PDB entry 4F7T | X-ray diffraction, 1.70 A resolution | chains A and C of the 3 polymer chains in the assembly

[Chain A]
Name: HLA class I histocompatibility antigen, A-24 alpha chain
Organism: Homo sapiens
UniProt: P05534 (1A24_HUMAN); residues 1-274 here correspond to UniProt positions 25-298 (UniProt number = residue number + 24)
Sequence (275 residues; numbered 0 to 274; the number before each row is that of its first residue; numbering starts at 0):
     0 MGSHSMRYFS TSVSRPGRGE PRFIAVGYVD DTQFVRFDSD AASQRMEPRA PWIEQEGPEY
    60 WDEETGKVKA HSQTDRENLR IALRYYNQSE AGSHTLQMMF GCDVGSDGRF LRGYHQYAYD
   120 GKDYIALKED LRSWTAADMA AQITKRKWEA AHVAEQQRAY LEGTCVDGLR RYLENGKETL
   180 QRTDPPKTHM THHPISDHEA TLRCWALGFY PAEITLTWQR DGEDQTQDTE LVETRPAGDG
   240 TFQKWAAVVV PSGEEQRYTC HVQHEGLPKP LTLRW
Unresolved in the structure: 0
Differences from the reference sequence: initiating methionine (0)
Disulfide bonds: C101-C164, C203-C259

[Chain C]
Name: RNA-directed RNA polymerase catalytic subunit
Notes: EC 2.7.7.48
UniProt: Q9YXL6 (Q9YXL6_9INFA); residues 1-8 here correspond to UniProt positions 498-505 (UniProt number = residue number + 497)
Sequence (8 residues; numbered 1 to 8; the number before each row is that of its first residue):
     1 RYGFVANF

[How chain A and chain C interact]
Residue-residue contacts - 48 pairs, chain A then chain C:
  M5(A) - R1(C)
  Y7(A) - R1(C)  hydrogen bond (side chain-backbone)
  Y7(A) - Y2(C)  hydrophobic
  S9(A) - Y2(C)  hydrogen bond
  A24(A) - Y2(C)
  M45(A) - Y2(C)  hydrophobic
  E63(A) - R1(C)
  E63(A) - Y2(C)  hydrogen bond (side chain-backbone)
  K66(A) - R1(C)
  K66(A) - Y2(C)  hydrogen bond (side chain-backbone)
  V67(A) - Y2(C)
  H70(A) - Y2(C)
  H70(A) - V5(C)
  T73(A) - V5(C)
  T73(A) - A6(C)
  T73(A) - N7(C)
  D74(A) - V5(C)
  E76(A) - N7(C)  hydrogen bond
  N77(A) - A6(C)  hydrogen bond (side chain-backbone)
  N77(A) - N7(C)  hydrogen bond
  N77(A) - F8(C)  hydrogen bond (side chain-backbone)
  I80(A) - N7(C)
  I80(A) - F8(C)  hydrophobic
  Y84(A) - F8(C)  hydrogen bond (side chain-backbone)
  L95(A) - F8(C)  hydrophobic
  M97(A) - V5(C)  hydrophobic
  F99(A) - Y2(C)  hydrophobic
  F99(A) - G3(C)
  H114(A) - F4(C)  hydrogen bond (side chain-backbone)
  H114(A) - V5(C)
  Y116(A) - V5(C)
  Y116(A) - F8(C)  hydrophobic
  Y123(A) - F8(C)  hydrophobic
  T143(A) - F8(C)  hydrogen bond (side chain-backbone)
  K146(A) - N7(C)
  K146(A) - F8(C)  hydrogen bond (side chain-backbone)
  W147(A) - A6(C)
  W147(A) - N7(C)  hydrogen bond (side chain-backbone)
  W147(A) - F8(C)  hydrophobic
  Q155(A) - F4(C)
  Q156(A) - F4(C)  hydrogen bond (side chain-backbone)
  Y159(A) - R1(C)  hydrogen bond (side chain-backbone)
  Y159(A) - Y2(C)
  Y159(A) - G3(C)
  Y159(A) - F4(C)  hydrophobic
  T163(A) - R1(C)
  G167(A) - R1(C)
  Y171(A) - R1(C)  hydrogen bond (side chain-backbone)
Interface residues without a listed pair, chain A (34 interface residues in all): F22, Y59, V152, D166

[Overview]
34 residues of chain A face 8 of chain C across their interface, with 16 hydrogen bonds. Polar contacts
include Y7(A)-R1(C), S9(A)-Y2(C) and E63(A)-Y2(C).
Chain A is HLA class I histocompatibility antigen, A-24 alpha chain (Homo sapiens) and chain C is RNA-directed
RNA polymerase catalytic subunit; the structure, Crystal Structure of HLA-A*2402 Complexed with a Newly
Identified Peptide from 2009 H1N1 PB1 (498-505), was determined by X-ray diffraction together with 4F7M and
4F7P from the same study.
